PDB entry 9F60 | electron microscopy, 2.39 A resolution | chains 2A and 2D of the 12 polymer chains in the assembly

== Chain 2A ==
Name: Cytochrome c oxidase subunit 1
Source organism: Chlamydomonas reinhardtii
Notes: EC 7.1.1.9
UniProtKB: P08681 (COX1_CHLRE); residues 1-505 here = UniProt positions 1-505
Sequence (505 residues; numbered 1 to 505; the number before each row is that of its first residue):
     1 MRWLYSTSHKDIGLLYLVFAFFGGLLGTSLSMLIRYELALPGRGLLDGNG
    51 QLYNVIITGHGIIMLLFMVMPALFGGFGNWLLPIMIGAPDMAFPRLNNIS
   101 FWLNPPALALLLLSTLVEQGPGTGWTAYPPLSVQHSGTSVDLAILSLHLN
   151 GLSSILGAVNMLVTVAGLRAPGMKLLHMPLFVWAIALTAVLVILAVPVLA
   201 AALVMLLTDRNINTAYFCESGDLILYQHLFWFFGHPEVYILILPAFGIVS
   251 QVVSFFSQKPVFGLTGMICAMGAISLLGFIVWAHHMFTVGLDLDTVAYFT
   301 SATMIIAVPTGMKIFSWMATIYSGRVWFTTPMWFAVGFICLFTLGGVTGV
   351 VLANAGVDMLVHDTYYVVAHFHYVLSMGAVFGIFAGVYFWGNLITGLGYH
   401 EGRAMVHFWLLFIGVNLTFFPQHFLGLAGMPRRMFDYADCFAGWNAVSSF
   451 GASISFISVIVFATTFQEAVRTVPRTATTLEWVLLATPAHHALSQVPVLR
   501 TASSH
Disordered / not traced: 505
Bound ions: Cu ion: His235, His284, His285; Mg2+ near Asp363 (its only coordinating residue here); heme a Fe site 1 near His370 (its only coordinating residue here); heme a Fe site 2 near His372 (its only coordinating residue here)
Small-molecule neighbours:
  - heme a (HEA), molecule 1: Leu17, Ala20, Phe21, Gly24, Thr28, Ser31, Ile34, Arg35, Tyr53, Ile57, Thr58, His60, Gly61, Met64, Leu65, Met68, Val69, Ala72, Gly124, Trp125, Tyr365, Val368, Phe371, His372, Leu375, Ser376, Val380, Ile383, Phe384, Val387, Leu411, Val415, Thr418, Phe419, Gln422, Arg432, Arg433, Met434, Ser448, Ala452, Ser455, Val459
  - heme a (HEA), molecule 2: Trp125, Trp231, Val238, Tyr239, Ile242, His284, His285, Thr303, Ile306, Ala307, Thr310, Gly311, Ile314, Phe342, Thr343, Gly346, Val347, Gly349, Val350, Leu352, Ala353, Asp358, His362, Val367, His370, Phe371, Val374, Leu375, Arg432, Arg433
  - phosphatidylcholine (PC7; (7S)-4-hydroxy-N,N,N-trimethyl-9-oxo-7-[(palmitoyloxy)methyl]-3,5,8-trioxa-4-phosphahexacosan-1-aminium 4-oxide): His228, Trp282, Leu291, Asp292, Thr295, Phe299
  - phosphatidylglycerol (PGT; (1S)-2-{[{[(2R)-2,3-dihydroxypropyl]oxy}(hydroxy)phosphoryl]oxy}-1-[(palmitoyloxy)methyl]ethyl stearate): Ala92, Phe93, Pro94, Arg95, Leu96, Ile99, Leu152, Leu156
  - phosphatidylethanolamine (PTY), molecule 1: Leu145, His148, Val204, Leu207, Ile212
  - phosphatidylethanolamine (PTY), molecule 2: Leu344, Val347, Thr348, Tyr366, His423, Phe424, Leu427
Curated features (UniProtKB/Swiss-Prot):
  - binding site (Ca(2+)): Glu37, Gly42
  - binding site (Fe(II)-heme a): His60, His372
  - binding site (Cu cation): His235, Tyr239, His284, His285
  - binding site (O2): Tyr239
  - binding site (Mg(2+)): His362, Asp363
  - binding site (heme a3): His370
  - cross-link: His235 to Tyr239 (1'-histidyl-3'-tyrosine (His-Tyr))

== Chain 2D ==
Name: Cytochrome c oxidase subunit 3
Source organism: Chlamydomonas reinhardtii
UniProtKB: Q9FV97 (Q9FV97_CHLRE); residues -105 to 276 here correspond to UniProt positions 1-382 (UniProt number = residue number + 106)
Sequence (382 residues; row label = number of the first residue in the row; numbers below 1 keep their minus sign (Met-105 is residue -105)):
  -105 MRSQLLRFLTRAPAGFSQEGLQALRAGLTSGEASGLLQSSAFGRQNESAA
   -55 PRGLGFGKMALPLSFQGHLMSTLASANGDDKKEPTTGALAQQPQVPNALA
    -5 ALPPRGTRTMGSHAAGHQTAKEFYMEHIGKRHPFHVLPPSPWPMLAGWGT
    45 YVSCLGMAAWFHNMPTGGALMAFGMANIAWTAITWWRDCAIEGDMGMHTE
    95 VVRKNFISGMWAFIVSEALLFVGLLWACLHLGMSPSVALQMQWPPVGIEP
   145 IGWDKRALVMSAVLAASYYSANVAMVAKDPKVVMGALATTIGLGAMFLAD
   195 QYLEYNETPFTITDSPYGTTFFVTTGFHGMHVLLGSLYLTAALMMYKRTH
   245 NAGAALKSSILYWHFVDIVWIAVYGIIYVGQY
Disordered / not traced: -105 to 10
Small-molecule neighbours:
  - 1,2-diacyl-glycerol-3-sn-phosphate (3PH): Trp80, Cys83, Ala84, Gly87, His92, Arg97, Phe100, Met104, Phe107, Leu228, Leu231, Tyr232, Ala235, Met239, Ala246, Gly247, Ala248, Ala249
  - phosphatidylcholine (PC7; (7S)-4-hydroxy-N,N,N-trimethyl-9-oxo-7-[(palmitoyloxy)methyl]-3,5,8-trioxa-4-phosphahexacosan-1-aminium 4-oxide): Trp120, Leu123, His124, Met127, Ser128
  - phosphatidylglycerol (PGT; (1S)-2-{[{[(2R)-2,3-dihydroxypropyl]oxy}(hydroxy)phosphoryl]oxy}-1-[(palmitoyloxy)methyl]ethyl stearate): His29, Leu31, Ala76, Trp79, Trp80, Cys83, Glu86, His92, Phe100, Gly103, Phe107
  - phosphatidylethanolamine (PTY): Met51, Phe55, Tyr199, Thr202, Phe204, Thr205, Ile206, Phe216, Gly220, Phe221

== Interface between chain 2A and chain 2D ==
Contacting residue pairs (94; chain 2A residue first):
  Leu4(2A) with Met38(2D), hydrophobic
  Tyr5(2A) with Pro33(2D); Ser34(2D), hydrogen bond (backbone-backbone); Pro35(2D), hydrophobic
  Thr7(2A) with Leu31(2D), hydrogen bond (side chain-backbone); Pro32(2D)
  Pro89(2A) with His26(2D); Phe28(2D), hydrophobic
  Phe93(2A) with Asn99(2D); Phe100(2D), hydrophobic
  Pro94(2A) with Leu31(2D)
  Arg95(2A) with Leu31(2D); Ser34(2D); Pro37(2D); Trp79(2D); Asp82(2D); Cys83(2D), hydrogen bond; Glu86(2D), salt bridge
  Leu96(2A) with Trp79(2D)
  Asn98(2A) with Pro37(2D)
  Ile99(2A) with Pro37(2D); Ala40(2D), hydrophobic; Trp79(2D), hydrophobic
  Trp102(2A) with Pro37(2D); Met38(2D), hydrophobic; Gly41(2D); Trp42(2D)
  Leu103(2A) with Thr44(2D)
  Pro106(2A) with Gly41(2D); Trp42(2D), hydrophobic; Tyr45(2D)
  Ala109(2A) with Tyr45(2D), hydrophobic
  Leu110(2A) with Tyr45(2D), hydrophobic; Cys48(2D), hydrophobic; Leu49(2D), hydrophobic
  Leu113(2A) with Leu49(2D), hydrophobic
  Gly137(2A) with His56(2D), hydrogen bond (backbone-side chain)
  Thr138(2A) with Ala52(2D); His56(2D); Met58(2D)
  Asp141(2A) with His56(2D), salt bridge
  Leu142(2A) with Ala52(2D), hydrophobic
  Leu145(2A) with Cys48(2D)
  Leu149(2A) with Cys48(2D), hydrophobic
  Ile155(2A) with Ser110(2D)
  Val159(2A) with Ala106(2D), hydrophobic
  Val163(2A) with Asn99(2D); Ser102(2D); Gly103(2D)
  Gly167(2A) with Phe28(2D); Asn99(2D)
  Leu168(2A) with Phe28(2D), hydrophobic; Asn99(2D)
  Ile193(2A) with Val109(2D), hydrophobic; Ser110(2D)
  Leu194(2A) with Leu113(2D)
  Pro197(2A) with Ser110(2D); Leu113(2D); Leu114(2D)
  Ala201(2A) with Leu114(2D), hydrophobic
  Val204(2A) with Phe221(2D), hydrophobic
  Met205(2A) with Gly117(2D); Leu118(2D), hydrophobic; Ala121(2D), hydrophobic
  Leu207(2A) with Phe55(2D), hydrophobic
  Arg210(2A) with His56(2D)
  Asn211(2A) with Phe55(2D); His56(2D), hydrogen bond
  Ile212(2A) with Thr207(2D)
  Asn213(2A) with Thr207(2D)
  Thr214(2A) with Ile206(2D); Thr213(2D)
  Ala215(2A) with Ser209(2D); Pro210(2D); Thr213(2D), hydrogen bond (backbone-side chain)
  Tyr216(2A) with Ala121(2D), hydrophobic; Thr213(2D); Thr214(2D); Val217(2D)
  Glu219(2A) with Ala132(2D)
  Ser220(2A) with Ala132(2D); Leu133(2D); Pro210(2D)
  Asp222(2A) with His124(2D), salt bridge; Leu125(2D)
  Leu225(2A) with Ala121(2D), hydrophobic; His124(2D)
  Leu229(2A) with Trp120(2D), hydrophobic
  Phe232(2A) with Trp120(2D), hydrophobic
  Trp282(2A) with Trp120(2D), hydrophobic
  His491(2A) with Val30(2D)
  Ser494(2A) with Arg25(2D)
  Gln495(2A) with Arg25(2D)
  Val496(2A) with His26(2D)
Other interface residues (no listed pair), chain 2A (57 interface residues in all): Pro105, Val198, Ala200, Gly221, His228
Other interface residues (no listed pair), chain 2D (57 interface residues in all): His21, Trp36, Met51, Val95, Phe107, Ser130

== In short ==
Chain 2A and chain 2D each contribute 57 residues to their interface, with 6 hydrogen bonds and 3 salt
bridges. Polar contacts include Arg95(2A)-Glu86(2D), Asp141(2A)-His56(2D) and Asp222(2A)-His124(2D). One
phosphatidylcholine molecule, one phosphatidylglycerol molecule and one phosphatidylethanolamine molecule are
bound between chain 2A and chain 2D.
Here chain 2A is Cytochrome c oxidase subunit 1 and chain 2D is Cytochrome c oxidase subunit 3, both from
Chlamydomonas reinhardtii. Entry 9F60 (Structure of the Chlamydomonas reinhardtii respiratory complex IV from
respiratory supercomplex) was determined by electron microscopy (same publication as 9F5X, 9F5Y, 9F5Z, 9F61
and 9F62).
